PDB entry 3KSB | X-ray diffraction, 3.50 A resolution | chains B and E of the 6 polymer chains in the assembly

[Chain B]
Molecule: DNA topoisomerase 4 subunit A
Organism: Streptococcus pneumoniae
Notes: EC 5.99.1.-
Reference sequence: P72525 (PARC_STRPN); residue numbers follow UniProt; this construct covers 1-488
Amino-acid sequence (496 residues; row label = number of the first residue in the row):
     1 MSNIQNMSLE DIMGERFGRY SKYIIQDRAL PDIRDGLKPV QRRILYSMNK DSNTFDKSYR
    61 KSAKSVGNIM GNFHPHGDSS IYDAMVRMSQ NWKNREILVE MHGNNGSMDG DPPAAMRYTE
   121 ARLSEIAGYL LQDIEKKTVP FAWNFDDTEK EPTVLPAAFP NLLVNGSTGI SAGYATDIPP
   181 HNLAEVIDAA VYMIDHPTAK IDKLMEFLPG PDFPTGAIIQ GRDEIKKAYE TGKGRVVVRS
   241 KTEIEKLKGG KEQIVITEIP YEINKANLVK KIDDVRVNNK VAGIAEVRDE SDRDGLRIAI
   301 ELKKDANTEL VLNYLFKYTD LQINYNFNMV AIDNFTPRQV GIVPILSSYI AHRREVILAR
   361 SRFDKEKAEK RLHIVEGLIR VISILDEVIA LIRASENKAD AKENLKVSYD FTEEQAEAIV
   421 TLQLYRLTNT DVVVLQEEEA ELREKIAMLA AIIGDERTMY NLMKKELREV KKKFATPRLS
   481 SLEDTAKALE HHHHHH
Not modelled in the structure: 1-2, 247-252, 286, 301-303, 484-496
Construct notes: expression tag (489-496)
Swiss-Prot annotation at these positions:
  - active site: Tyr118 (O-(5'-phospho-DNA)-tyrosine intermediate)
  - site: Lys38 (Interaction with DNA), His74 (Interaction with DNA), His76 (Interaction with DNA), Arg87 (Interaction with DNA), Lys93 (Interaction with DNA), Arg117 (Transition state stabilizer)
From the paper describing this entry:
  - catalytic residues: Arg117, Tyr118
  - binding site for the 34-nt DNA strand (chain E): Ile170

[Chain E]
Molecule: 34-nt DNA strand
Sequence (34 nucleotides; row label = number of the first residue in the row):
     1 ACCAAGGTCA TGAATGACTA TGCACGTAAA ACAG
Not modelled in the structure: 1-8, 27-34

[Interface between chain B and chain E]
Contacting residue pairs - 13 pairs, chain B then chain E:
  Phe17(B) - DC23(E)  phosphate contact
  Arg117(B) - DG16(E)  salt bridge to the phosphate
  Arg117(B) - DA17(E)  salt bridge to the phosphate
  Tyr118(B) - DG16(E)  hydrogen bond to the phosphate
  Ile170(B) - DC23(E)  base contact
  Ile170(B) - DA24(E)  base contact
  Ser171(B) - DC23(E)  phosphate contact
  Ser171(B) - DA24(E)  sugar contact
  Ala172(B) - DC23(E)  phosphate contact
  Gly173(B) - DA24(E)  hydrogen bond to the phosphate
  Tyr174(B) - DA24(E)  sugar contact
  Ala175(B) - DA24(E)  sugar contact
  Asn326(B) - DG26(E)  sugar contact
Also at the interface, not in a pair above, chain B (12 interface residues in all): Arg28, Asn324
Also at the interface, not in a pair above, chain E (7 interface residues in all): DT15, DG22

[In short]
12 residues of chain B and 7 residues of chain E are in contact; the contacts include 2 hydrogen bonds and 2
salt bridges. Among the polar pairs are Tyr118(B)-DG16(E), Gly173(B)-DA24(E) and Arg117(B)-DG16(E). The paper
reports catalytic residues Arg117(B) and Tyr118(B); a binding site for the 34-nt DNA strand (chain E) at
Ile170(B).
Here chain B is DNA topoisomerase 4 subunit A (Streptococcus pneumoniae) and chain E is a 34-nt DNA strand.
Entry 3KSB (Detailed structural insight into the DNA cleavage complex of type IIA topoisomerases (re-sealed
form)) was determined by X-ray diffraction (same publication as 3KSA, 3LTN and 3K9F).
